Entry 3HZD (X-ray diffraction, 1.91 A resolution); this record covers chains A and B.

== Chain A (and B) ==
Name: Phospholipase A2 homolog bothropstoxin-1
Organism: Bothrops jararacussu
Notes: chain B of this document is another copy of the same molecule, construct and numbering; everything in this record applies to it too
UniProt: Q90249 (PA2B1_BOTJR); the author numbering skips numbers that UniProt does not, so the offset changes along the chain: 1-13 = UniProt 17-29; 15-53 = UniProt 30-68; 57-61 = UniProt 69-73; 67-88 = UniProt 74-95; 3 more segments
Amino-acid sequence (121 residues; numbered 1 to 133; 12 numbers in that range are skipped by the numbering (no residue carries them; nothing is unmodelled there); the number before each row is that of its first residue):
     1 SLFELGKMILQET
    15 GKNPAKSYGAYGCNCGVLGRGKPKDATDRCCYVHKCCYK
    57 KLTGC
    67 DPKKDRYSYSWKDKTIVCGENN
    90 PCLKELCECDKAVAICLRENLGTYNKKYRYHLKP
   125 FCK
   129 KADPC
Disulfide bonds: Cys-27/Cys-126, Cys-29/Cys-45, Cys-44/Cys-105, Cys-50/Cys-133, Cys-51/Cys-98, Cys-61/Cys-91, Cys-84/Cys-96
Curated features (UniProtKB/Swiss-Prot):
  - region: Lys-115 to Pro-123, Phe-125 to Lys-127, Lys-129 (Important for membrane-damaging activities in eukaryotes and bacteria)
  - site: Lys-115 (Important residue of the cationic membrane-docking site (MDoS)), Arg-118 (Important residue of the cationic membrane-docking site (MDoS)), Leu-121 (Hydrophobic membrane-disruption site (MDiS)), Lys-122 (Cationic membrane-docking site (MDoS)), Phe-125 (Hydrophobic membrane-disruption site (MDiS)), Lys-129 (Cationic membrane-docking site (MDoS))

== How chain A and chain B interact ==
Contacting residue pairs (24):
  Leu-2(A) with Leu-32(B); Gly-33(B)
  Phe-3(A) with Arg-34(B); Cys-126(B); Lys-127(B); Lys-129(B)
  Gly-6(A) with Pro-123(B)
  Lys-7(A) with Pro-123(B)
  Leu-10(A) with Leu-121(B), hydrophobic; Pro-123(B), hydrophobic
  Asn-17(A) with Tyr-119(B); His-120(B); Leu-121(B)
  Pro-18(A) with Pro-123(B), hydrophobic
  Ala-19(A) with Val-31(B), hydrophobic; Lys-122(B)
  Lys-20(A) with Tyr-119(B)
  Gly-23(A) with Val-31(B)
  Val-31(A) with Lys-69(B), hydrogen bond (backbone-side chain)
  Leu-32(A) with Lys-69(B)
  His-120(A) with Leu-2(B); Ala-19(B)
  Leu-121(A) with Leu-2(B), hydrophobic; Phe-3(B)
Also at the interface, not in a pair above, chain A (15 interface residues in all): Arg-72
Also at the interface, not in a pair above, chain B (21 interface residues in all): Gly-6, Pro-18, Gly-35, Phe-125, Ala-130

== Summary ==
Chain A and chain B form an interface of 15 and 21 residues respectively, with 1 hydrogen bond. Its one
hydrogen-bonded contact is Val-31(A)/Lys-69(B).
Chain A and chain B are both Phospholipase A2 homolog bothropstoxin-1 (Bothrops jararacussu); the structure,
Crystal structure of bothropstoxin-I (BthTX-I), a PLA2 homologue from Bothrops jararacussu venom, was
determined by X-ray diffraction, deposited together with 3HZW, 3I03, 3I3I and 3IQ3.
